Entry 8TI8 (electron microscopy, 2.90 A resolution); this record covers chains A and C of the 4 polymer chains in the assembly.

# Chain A (and C)
Protein: Shedu protein SduA
From: Bacillus cereus B4264
Notes: chain C of this document is another copy of the same molecule, construct and numbering; everything in this record applies to it too
UniProtKB: B7HFR2 (SDUA_BACC4); residues 2-380 here = UniProt positions 2-380
Sequence (382 residues; row label = number of the first residue in the row; numbers below 1 keep their minus sign (Ser-1 is residue -1)):
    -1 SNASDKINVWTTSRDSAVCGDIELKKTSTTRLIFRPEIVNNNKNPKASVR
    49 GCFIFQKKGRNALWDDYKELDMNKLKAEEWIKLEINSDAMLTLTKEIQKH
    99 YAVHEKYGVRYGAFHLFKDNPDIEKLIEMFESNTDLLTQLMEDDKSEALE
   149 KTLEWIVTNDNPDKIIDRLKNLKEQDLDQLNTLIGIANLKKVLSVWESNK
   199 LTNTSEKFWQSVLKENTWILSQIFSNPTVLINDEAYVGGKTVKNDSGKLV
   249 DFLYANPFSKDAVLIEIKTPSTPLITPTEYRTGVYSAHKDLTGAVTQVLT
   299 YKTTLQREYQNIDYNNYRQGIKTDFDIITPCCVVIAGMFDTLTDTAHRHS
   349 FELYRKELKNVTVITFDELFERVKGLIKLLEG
Unresolved in the structure: -1 to 144, 380 (chain C: -1 to 121)
Sequence notes: expression tag (-1 to 1)
What the authors report for this chain:
  - catalytic residues: Glu204, Asp249, Glu264, Lys266, Gln295
  - contacts within the chain: Val248-Tyr307 (hydrophobic contact), Tyr252-Ile310 (hydrophobic contact)
  - self-association interface (contacts with another copy of this molecule): Arg305, Gln308, Asn309, Tyr312, Phe323
  - mutagenesis - E264A: abolished catalytic activity
  - mutagenesis - Y315E: abolished growth in response to phage infection

# Chain A / chain C interface
Contacting residue pairs - 43 pairs, chain A then chain C:
  Glu204(A) - Arg279(C)  salt bridge
  Lys266(A) - Tyr278(C)  hydrogen bond
  Lys266(A) - Arg279(C)
  Tyr278(A) - Lys266(C)  hydrogen bond
  Tyr278(A) - Gly291(C)
  Tyr278(A) - Ala292(C)
  Arg279(A) - Glu204(C)  salt bridge
  Arg279(A) - Lys266(C)
  Arg279(A) - Gln295(C)
  Val282(A) - Thr294(C)
  Val282(A) - Gln295(C)
  Tyr283(A) - Thr294(C)
  Ser284(A) - Lys287(C)
  Ser284(A) - Gly291(C)
  Ala285(A) - Thr290(C)
  Lys287(A) - Ser284(C)
  Thr290(A) - Ala285(C)
  Gly291(A) - Tyr278(C)
  Gly291(A) - Ser284(C)
  Ala292(A) - Tyr278(C)
  Thr294(A) - Val282(C)
  Thr294(A) - Tyr283(C)
  Gln295(A) - Arg279(C)
  Gln295(A) - Val282(C)
  Leu297(A) - Leu351(C)
  Leu297(A) - Glu355(C)
  Thr298(A) - Leu351(C)
  Thr301(A) - Leu351(C)
  Leu351(A) - Leu297(C)
  Leu351(A) - Thr298(C)
  Leu351(A) - Thr301(C)
  Lys354(A) - Lys357(C)
  Glu355(A) - Leu297(C)
  Glu355(A) - Glu355(C)
  Glu355(A) - Lys357(C)  hydrogen bond (backbone-backbone)
  Glu355(A) - Asn358(C)  hydrogen bond (side chain-backbone)
  Glu355(A) - Val359(C)
  Leu356(A) - Lys357(C)
  Lys357(A) - Lys354(C)
  Lys357(A) - Glu355(C)  hydrogen bond (backbone-side chain)
  Lys357(A) - Leu356(C)
  Asn358(A) - Glu355(C)  hydrogen bond (backbone-side chain)
  Val359(A) - Glu355(C)
Interface residues without a listed pair, chain A (28 interface residues in all): Glu264, Asp288, His347, Ser348
Interface residues without a listed pair, chain C (26 interface residues in all): Asp288, His347

# Summary
The interface between chain A and chain C involves 28 residues on one side and 26 on the other, with 6
hydrogen bonds and 2 salt bridges. Polar contacts include Glu204(A)-Arg279(C), Lys266(A)-Tyr278(C) and
Glu355(A)-Asn358(C). From the paper: catalytic residues Glu204(A), Asp249(A) and Glu264(A) among others; E264A
of chain A abolishes catalytic activity.
Chain A and chain C are both Shedu protein SduA (Bacillus cereus B4264); the structure, CryoEM structure of
Shedu from Bacillus cereus, was determined by electron microscopy, deposited together with 8TI9 and 8TIA.
